Entry 5FGE (X-ray diffraction, 2.60 A resolution); this record covers chains D and E of the 28 polymer chains in the assembly.

[Chain D]
Name: Proteasome subunit alpha type-5
From: Saccharomyces cerevisiae (strain ATCC 204508 / S288c)
Notes: EC 3.4.25.1
UniProt: P32379 (PSA5_YEAST); residues -7 to 252 here correspond to UniProt positions 1-260 (UniProt number = residue number + 8)
Amino-acid sequence (260 residues; each row starts with the number of its first residue; numbers below 1 keep their minus sign (Met-7 is residue -7)):
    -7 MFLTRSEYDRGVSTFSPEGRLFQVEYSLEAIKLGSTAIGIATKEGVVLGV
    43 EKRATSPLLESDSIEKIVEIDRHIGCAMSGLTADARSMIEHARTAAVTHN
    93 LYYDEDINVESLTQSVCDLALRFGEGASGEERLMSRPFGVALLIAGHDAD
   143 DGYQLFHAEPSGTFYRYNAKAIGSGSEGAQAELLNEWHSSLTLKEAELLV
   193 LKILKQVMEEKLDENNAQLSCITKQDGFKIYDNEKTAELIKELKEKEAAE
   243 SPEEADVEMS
Unresolved in the structure: -7 to 0, 118-124, 243-252

[Chain E]
Name: Proteasome subunit alpha type-6
From: Saccharomyces cerevisiae (strain ATCC 204508 / S288c)
Notes: EC 3.4.25.1
UniProt: P40302 (PSA6_YEAST); residues 0-233 here correspond to UniProt positions 1-234 (UniProt number = residue number + 1)
Amino-acid sequence (234 residues; row label = number of the first residue in the row; numbering starts at 0):
     0 MFRNNYDGDTVTFSPTGRLFQVEYALEAIKQGSVTVGLRSNTHAVLVALK
    50 RNADELSSYQKKIIKCDEHMGLSLAGLAPDARVLSNYLRQQCNYSSLVFN
   100 RKLAVERAGHLLCDKAQKNTQSYGGRPYGVGLLIIGYDKSGAHLLEFQPS
   150 GNVTELYGTAIGARSQGAKTYLERTLDTFIKIDGNPDELIKAGVEAISQS
   200 LRDESLTVDNLSIAIVGKDTPFTIYDGEAVAKYI
Unresolved in the structure: 0-2
Curated features (UniProtKB/Swiss-Prot):
  - modified residue: Ser13 (Phosphoserine)
  - cross-link: Lys190 (Glycyl lysine isopeptide (Lys-Gly) (interchain with G-Cter in ubiquitin))

[How chain D and chain E interact]
Pairs across the interface (40):
  Ser5(D) - Arg125(E)
  Thr6(D) - Gly7(E)
  Thr6(D) - Gln20(E)
  Phe7(D) - Gln20(E)  hydrogen bond (backbone-side chain)
  Phe7(D) - Tyr23(E)
  Phe7(D) - Leu76(E)  hydrophobic
  Phe7(D) - Arg125(E)
  Phe7(D) - Pro126(E)
  Ser8(D) - Tyr23(E)
  Pro9(D) - Tyr23(E)  hydrophobic
  Pro9(D) - Glu26(E)
  Glu10(D) - Glu26(E)
  Glu10(D) - Gln30(E)
  Gly11(D) - Tyr23(E)
  Gly11(D) - Ala27(E)
  Leu13(D) - Arg125(E)
  Gln106(D) - Arg81(E)  hydrogen bond
  Asp110(D) - Arg81(E)  salt bridge
  Leu113(D) - Pro78(E)  hydrophobic
  Leu113(D) - Arg125(E)
  Glu117(D) - Tyr122(E)  hydrogen bond
  Ser153(D) - Pro78(E)
  Gly154(D) - Pro78(E)
  Thr155(D) - Gln59(E)
  Phe156(D) - Gln59(E)
  Tyr157(D) - Arg50(E)
  Tyr157(D) - Ala52(E)
  Tyr157(D) - Ser56(E)
  Tyr157(D) - Ser57(E)
  Arg158(D) - Ser56(E)
  Arg158(D) - Ser57(E)  hydrogen bond (backbone-backbone)
  Tyr159(D) - Ala52(E)
  Tyr159(D) - Asp53(E)
  Tyr159(D) - Leu55(E)
  Tyr159(D) - Ser56(E)
  Asn160(D) - Leu55(E)  hydrogen bond (backbone-backbone)
  Ala161(D) - Leu55(E)
  Gln172(D) - Asp53(E)  hydrogen bond
  Gln172(D) - Leu55(E)
  Leu175(D) - Leu55(E)
Interface residues without a listed pair, chain D (26 interface residues in all): Arg2, Gly3, Leu176
Interface residues without a listed pair, chain E (26 interface residues in all): Asp6, Ala24, Asn51, Glu54, Asp79, Gly123, Gly128

[Overview]
Chain D and chain E each contribute 26 residues to their interface; the contacts include 6 hydrogen bonds and
1 salt bridge. Polar pairs include Asp110(D)-Arg81(E), Phe7(D)-Gln20(E) and Gln106(D)-Arg81(E).
Here chain D is Proteasome subunit alpha type-5 and chain E is Proteasome subunit alpha type-6, both from
Saccharomyces cerevisiae (strain ATCC 204508 / S288c). Entry 5FGE (Yeast 20S proteasome beta5-H(-2)T-T1A
double mutant in complex with Carfilzomib) was determined by X-ray diffraction, deposited together with 5CZ4,
5CZ5, 5CZ6, 5CZ7, 5CZ8, 5CZ9 and 16 further entries.
